PDB entry 7JUX | X-ray diffraction, 3.34 A resolution | chains A and C

Chain A:
Molecule: Kinase suppressor of Ras 1
Source organism: Homo sapiens
Notes: EC 2.7.11.1
UniProt: Q8IVT5 (KSR1_HUMAN); residues 591-899 here = UniProt positions 591-899
Chain sequence (334 residues; numbered 566 to 899; the number before each row is that of its first residue):
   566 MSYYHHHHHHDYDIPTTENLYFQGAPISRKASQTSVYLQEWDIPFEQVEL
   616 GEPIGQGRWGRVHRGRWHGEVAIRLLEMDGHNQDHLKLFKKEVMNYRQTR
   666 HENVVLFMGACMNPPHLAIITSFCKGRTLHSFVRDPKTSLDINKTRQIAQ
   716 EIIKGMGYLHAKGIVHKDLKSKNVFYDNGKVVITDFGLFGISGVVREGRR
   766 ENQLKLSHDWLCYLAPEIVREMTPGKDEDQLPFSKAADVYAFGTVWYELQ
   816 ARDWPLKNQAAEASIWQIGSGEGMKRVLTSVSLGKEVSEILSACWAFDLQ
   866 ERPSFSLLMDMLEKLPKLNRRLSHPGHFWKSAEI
Disordered / not traced: 566-599, 761-764, 882-899
Sequence notes: initiating methionine (566); expression tag (567-590); conflict E898 (Asp in Q8IVT5)
Ion coordination: Mg2+: D750 (together with AMP-PNP)
Residues lining bound ligands: AMP-PNP (ANP; phosphoaminophosphonic acid-adenylate ester): I619, G620, Q621, G622, R623, W624, V627, A637, R639, V670, S687, F688, C689, T693, D733, K735, K737, N738, F740, T749, D750
From the paper describing this entry:
  - binding site for Trametinib: A825

Chain C:
Molecule: Dual specificity mitogen-activated protein kinase kinase 1
Source organism: Oryctolagus cuniculus
Notes: EC 2.7.12.2
UniProt: P29678 (MP2K1_RABIT); numbering as in UniProt (aligned over 35-393)
Chain sequence (384 residues; row label = number of the first residue in the row):
    10 MSYYHHHHHHDYDIPTTENLYFQGAKKLEELELDEQQRKRLEAFLTQKQK
    60 VGELKDDDFEKISELGAGNGGVVFKVSHKPSGLVMARKLIHLEIKPAIRN
   110 QIIRELQVLHECNSPYIVGFYGAFYSDGEISICMEHMDGGSLDQVLKKAG
   160 RIPEQILGKVSIAVIKGLTYLREKHKIMHRDVKPSNILVNSRGEIKLCDF
   210 GVSGQLIDSMANSFVGTRSYMSPERLQGTHYSVQSDIWSMGLSLVEMAVG
   260 RYPIPPPDAKELELMFGCQVEGDAAETPPRPRTPGRPLSSYGMDSRPPMA
   310 IFELLDYIVNEPPPKLPSAVFSLEFQDFVNKCLIKNPAERADLKQLMVHA
   360 FIKRSDAEEVDFAGWLCSTIGLNQPSTPTHAAGV
Disordered / not traced: 10-39, 78-79, 275-306, 382-393
Sequence notes: initiating methionine (10); expression tag (11-34)
Residues lining bound ligands:
  - AMP-PNP (ANP; phosphoaminophosphonic acid-adenylate ester): L74, G75, A76, G77, G80, V82, A95, K97, M143, E144, H145, M146, G149, S150, Q153, D190, K192, S194, N195, L197, D208, F223
  - Trametinib (QOM): K97, L115, L118, V127, I141, M143, R189, D190, C207, D208, F209, G210, V211, S212, L215, I216, M219, R234
Curated features (UniProtKB/Swiss-Prot):
  - region: E270 to P307 (RAF1-binding)
  - active site: D190 (Proton acceptor)
  - binding site (ATP): L74 to V82, K97
  - modified residue: S218 (Phosphoserine), S222 (Phosphoserine), T286 (Phosphothreonine), T292 (Phosphothreonine), S298 (Phosphoserine)
From the paper describing this entry:
  - binding site for Trametinib: K97, L118, V127, M143, R189, D190, D208, S212, L215, I216, M219, R234
  - conformationally variable residues (loop rearrangement): N221
  - post-translational modification sites: S218, S222 (citing earlier work)

Chain A / chain C interface:
Contacting residue pairs - 35 pairs, chain A then chain C:
  E766(A) - A76(C)
  Q768(A) - V224(C)
  Q768(A) - G225(C)
  L769(A) - F223(C)
  L769(A) - V224(C)  hydrogen bond (backbone-backbone)
  L771(A) - N221(C)
  L771(A) - S222(C)
  H773(A) - A220(C)  hydrogen bond (backbone-backbone)
  R785(A) - A309(C)
  R785(A) - F311(C)
  M787(A) - A309(C)
  M787(A) - I310(C)  hydrogen bond (backbone-backbone)
  N823(A) - D217(C)
  Q824(A) - G237(C)
  A825(A) - M230(C)  hydrophobic
  A826(A) - V224(C)  hydrophobic
  E827(A) - V224(C)
  E827(A) - S228(C)  hydrogen bond
  E827(A) - M230(C)
  E827(A) - L235(C)
  E827(A) - L314(C)
  A828(A) - M230(C)
  A828(A) - R234(C)
  A828(A) - L235(C)
  I830(A) - I310(C)  hydrophobic
  W831(A) - F311(C)
  W831(A) - L314(C)
  W831(A) - D315(C)  hydrogen bond
  W831(A) - V318(C)  hydrophobic
  Q832(A) - L235(C)
  Q832(A) - Q236(C)  hydrogen bond (side chain-backbone)
  Q832(A) - G237(C)
  G834(A) - F311(C)
  S835(A) - F311(C)
  R841(A) - Q236(C)  hydrogen bond (side chain-backbone)
Interface residues without a listed pair, chain A (23 interface residues in all): S772, V784, T788, P789
Interface residues without a listed pair, chain C (23 interface residues in all): G77, M219, M308
Interface features reported in the paper:
  - interface residues, chain A: L769(A), W831(A)
  - interface residues, chain C: S222(C)

Summary:
Chain A and chain C each contribute 23 residues to their interface, with 7 hydrogen bonds. Polar contacts
include E827(A)-S228(C), W831(A)-D315(C) and Q832(A)-Q236(C). Ligands of chain A: AMP-PNP. Bound to chain C:
AMP-PNP and Trametinib. The paper reports a binding site for Trametinib at A825(A) and K97(C) among others;
interface residues L769(A), W831(A) and S222(C).
Chain A is Kinase suppressor of Ras 1 (Homo sapiens) and chain C is Dual specificity mitogen-activated protein
kinase kinase 1 (Oryctolagus cuniculus); the structure, Crystal Structure of KSR1:MEK1 in complex with
AMP-PNP, and allosteric MEK inhibitor Trametinib, was determined by X-ray diffraction, deposited together with
7JUQ, 7JUR, 7JUS, 7JUT, 7JUU, 7JUV and 5 further entries.
